4RM5 - chain A; structure by X-ray diffraction, 2.10 A resolution.

[Chain A]
Protein: Beta-lactamase NDM-1
From: Klebsiella pneumoniae
Notes: EC 3.5.2.6
UniProtKB: C7C422 (BLAN1_KLEPN); residue numbers follow UniProt; this construct covers 29-270
Amino-acid sequence (242 residues; row label = number of the first residue in the row):
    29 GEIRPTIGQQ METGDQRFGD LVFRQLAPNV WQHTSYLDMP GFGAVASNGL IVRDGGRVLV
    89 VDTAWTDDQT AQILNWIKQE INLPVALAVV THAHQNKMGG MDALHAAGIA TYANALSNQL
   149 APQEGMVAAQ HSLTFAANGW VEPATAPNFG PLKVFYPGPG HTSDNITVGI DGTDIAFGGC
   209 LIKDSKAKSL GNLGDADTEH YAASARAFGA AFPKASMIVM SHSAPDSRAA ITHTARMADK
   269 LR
Not modelled in the structure: 29-40, 68-71
Sequence notes: engineered mutation N124 (Asp in C7C422)
Metal / ion sites: Zn2+ site 1: H122, H189; Zn2+ site 2: C208, H250
Swiss-Prot annotation at these positions:
  - binding site (Zn(2+)): H120, H122, H189, C208, H250
  - binding site (substrate): K211, N220

[Overview]
H122 and H189 form the Zn2+ site 1. C208 and H250 coordinate Zn2+ site 2. Curated annotation (UniProt) lists 5
Zn2+-binding residues and substrate-binding residues K211 and N220.
Chain A is Beta-lactamase NDM-1 (Klebsiella pneumoniae); the structure, Structural and mechanistic insights
into NDM-1 catalyzed hydrolysis of cephalosporins, was determined by X-ray diffraction (same publication as
4RL0 and 4RL2).
